Entry 8U51 (electron microscopy, 2.41 A resolution); this record covers chains A and B.

== Chain A ==
Protein: Klebsiella pneumoniae family 1 encapsulin shell
From: Klebsiella pneumoniae
Sequence (268 residues; numbered 1 to 268; the number before each row is that of its first residue):
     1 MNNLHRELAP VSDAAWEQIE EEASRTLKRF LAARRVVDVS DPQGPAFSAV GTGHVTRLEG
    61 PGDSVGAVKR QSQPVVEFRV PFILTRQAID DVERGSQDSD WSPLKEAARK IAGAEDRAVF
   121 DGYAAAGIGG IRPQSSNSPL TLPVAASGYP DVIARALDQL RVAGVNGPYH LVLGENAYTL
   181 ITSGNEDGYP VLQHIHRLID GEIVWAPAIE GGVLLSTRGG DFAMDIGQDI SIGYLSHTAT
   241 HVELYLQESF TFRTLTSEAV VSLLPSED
Not modelled in the structure: 268

== Chain B ==
Protein: SUMO-targeting peptide fusion protein
From: Klebsiella pneumoniae
Sequence (10 residues; numbered 337 to 346; the number before each row is that of its first residue):
   337 SGSLNIGSLK
Reported in the primary citation:
  - contacts within the chain: Ser339-Asn341 (hydrogen bond)
  - mutagenesis - G338A, S339A/N341A/S344A: decreased binding to Klebsiella pneumoniae family 1 encapsulin shell (chain A)
  - mutagenesis - S339A/S344A: abolished binding to Klebsiella pneumoniae family 1 encapsulin shell (chain A)

== Chain A / chain B interface ==
Pairs across the interface (33; chain A residue first):
  Asn2(A) - Ser337(B)
  Leu4(A) - Ser337(B)
  Arg6(A) - Gly338(B)  hydrogen bond (side chain-backbone)
  Glu20(A) - Leu340(B)
  Ala23(A) - Leu340(B)  hydrophobic
  Ser24(A) - Leu340(B)
  Ser24(A) - Ile342(B)
  Leu27(A) - Leu340(B)  hydrophobic
  Leu27(A) - Ile342(B)  hydrophobic
  Lys28(A) - Ile342(B)
  Leu31(A) - Ile342(B)  hydrophobic
  Leu31(A) - Leu345(B)
  Arg34(A) - Ile342(B)
  Arg34(A) - Gly343(B)  hydrogen bond (side chain-backbone)
  Arg34(A) - Ser344(B)
  Arg34(A) - Leu345(B)  hydrogen bond (backbone-backbone)
  Arg34(A) - Lys346(B)
  Arg35(A) - Leu345(B)
  Arg35(A) - Lys346(B)
  Val36(A) - Lys346(B)
  Val37(A) - Lys346(B)
  Asp38(A) - Lys346(B)  salt bridge
  Val39(A) - Ser344(B)
  Thr217(A) - Lys346(B)
  Asp229(A) - Ser339(B)
  Asp229(A) - Asn341(B)
  Asp229(A) - Ile342(B)  hydrogen bond (side chain-backbone)
  Asp229(A) - Gly343(B)  hydrogen bond (side chain-backbone)
  Ile230(A) - Ser339(B)
  Ile230(A) - Leu340(B)  hydrogen bond (backbone-backbone)
  Ser231(A) - Gly338(B)
  Ser231(A) - Ser339(B)
  Ile232(A) - Gly338(B)
Interface features reported in the paper:
  - residue pairs: Asp38(A)-Lys346(B) (salt bridge)
  - interface residues, chain A: Arg34(A), Asp229(A)
  - hot spots on chain A (mutagenesis) - R34A, D229A, I230A: decreased binding to SUMO-targeting peptide fusion protein (chain B)
  - interface residues, chain B: Leu340(B), Ile342(B), Gly343(B), Leu345(B)
  - hot spots on chain B (mutagenesis) - L340A, I342A, G343A, L345A: abolished binding to Klebsiella pneumoniae family 1 encapsulin shell (chain A)

== In short ==
The interface between chain A and chain B involves 20 residues on one side and 10 on the other; the contacts
include 6 hydrogen bonds and 1 salt bridge. Polar contacts include Asp38(A)-Lys346(B), Arg6(A)-Gly338(B) and
Arg34(A)-Gly343(B). The paper describes a salt bridge between Asp38(A) and Lys346(B). From the paper:
S339A/S344A, L340A and I342A of chain B, among others, abolish binding to Klebsiella pneumoniae family 1
encapsulin shell (chain A); interface residues Arg34(A), Asp229(A) and Leu340(B) among others; 10
substitutions were tested in all.
Here chain A is Klebsiella pneumoniae family 1 encapsulin shell and chain B is SUMO-targeting peptide fusion
protein, both from Klebsiella pneumoniae. Entry 8U51 (Klebsiella pneumoniae SUMO-loaded encapsulin shell) was
determined by electron microscopy together with 8U4Z and 8U50 from the same study.
